9GI1 - chains Pd and c of the 21 polymer chains in the assembly; structure by electron microscopy, 3.00 A resolution.

[Chain Pd]
Name: ATP-dependent Clp protease proteolytic subunit
Organism: Staphylococcus aureus
Notes: EC 3.4.21.92
UniProt: Q2G036 (CLPP_STAA8); residue numbers follow UniProt; this construct covers 1-195
Amino-acid sequence (195 residues; numbered 1 to 195; the number before each row is that of its first residue):
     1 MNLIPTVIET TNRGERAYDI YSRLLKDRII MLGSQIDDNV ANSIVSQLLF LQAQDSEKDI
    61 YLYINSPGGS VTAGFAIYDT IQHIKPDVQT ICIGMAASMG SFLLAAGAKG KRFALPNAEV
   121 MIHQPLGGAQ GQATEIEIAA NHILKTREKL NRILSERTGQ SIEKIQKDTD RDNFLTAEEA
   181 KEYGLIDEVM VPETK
Disordered / not traced: 1-3, 194-195
Swiss-Prot annotation at these positions:
  - active site: Ser98 (Nucleophile), His123

[Chain c]
Name: ATP-dependent Clp protease ATP-binding subunit ClpC
Organism: Staphylococcus aureus
UniProt: Q2G0P5 (CLPC_STAA8); residue numbers follow UniProt; this construct covers 1-818
Amino-acid sequence (818 residues; each row starts with the number of its first residue):
     1 MLFGRLTERA QRVLAHAQEE AIRLNHSNIG TEHLLLGLMK EPEGIAAKVL ESFNITEDKV
    61 IEEVEKLIGH GQDHVGTLHY TPRAKKVIEL SMDEARKLHH NFVGTEHILL GLIRENEGVA
   121 ARVFANLDLN ITKARAQVVK ALGNPEMSNK NAQASKSNNT PTLDSLARDL TVIAKDGTLD
   181 PVIGRDKEIT RVIEVLSRRT KNNPVLIGEP GVGKTAIAEG LAQAIVNNEV PETLKDKRVM
   241 SLDMGTVVAG TKYRGEFEER LKKVMEEIQQ AGNVILFIDE LHTLVGAGGA EGAIDASNIL
   301 KPALARGELQ CIGATTLDEY RKNIEKDAAL ERRFQPVQVD EPSVVDTVAI LKGLRDRYEA
   361 HHRINISDEA IEAAVKLSNR YVSDRFLPDK AIDLIDEASS KVRLKSHTTP NNLKEIEQEI
   421 EKVKNEKDAA VHAQEFENAA NLRDKQTKLE KQYEEAKNEW KNAQNGMSTS LSEEDIAEVI
   481 AGWTGIPLTK INETESEKLL SLEDTLHERV IGQKDAVNSI SKAVRRARAG LKDPKRPIGS
   541 FIFLGPTGVG KTELARALAE SMFGDDDAMI RVDMSEFMEK HAVSRLVGAP PGYVGHDDGG
   601 QLTEKVRRKP YSVILFDEIE KAHPDVFNIL LQVLDDGHLT DTKGRTVDFR NTIIIMTSNV
   661 GAQELQDQRF AGFGGSSDGQ DYETIRKTML KELKNSFRPE FLNRVDDIIV FHKLTKEELK
   721 EIVTMMVNKL TNRLSEQNIN IIVTDKAKDK IAEEGYDPEY GARPLIRAIQ KTIEDNLSEL
   781 ILDGNQIEGK KVTVDHDGKE FKYDIAEQTS ETKTPSQA
Disordered / not traced: 1-158, 410-465, 674-679, 809-818
Swiss-Prot annotation at these positions:
  - binding site (ATP): Gly208 to Thr215, Gly545 to Thr552
Bound ions: Mg2+ site 1: Thr215, Asp279; Mg2+ site 2: Arg763 (together with ATP-gamma-S) (shared with 1 residue of chain b)
Residues lining bound ligands:
  - ATP-gamma-S (AGS; phosphothiophosphoric acid-adenylate ester), molecule 1: Asp180, Pro181, Val182, Ile183, Arg185, Glu209, Pro210, Gly211, Val212, Gly213, Lys214, Thr215, Ala216, Glu280, Thr316, Ile350, Leu354, Tyr358, Pro388, Asp389, Ile392
  - ATP-gamma-S (AGS), molecule 2: Arg306, Ala329, Arg332, Arg333
  - ATP-gamma-S (AGS), molecule 3: Arg509, Val510, Ile511, Pro546, Thr547, Gly548, Val549, Gly550, Lys551, Thr552, Glu553, Asn659, Leu714, Ile722, Met725, Met726, Ala762, Arg763, Ile766
  - ATP-gamma-S (AGS), molecule 4: Asp635, Glu700, Arg704

[Chain Pd / chain c interface]
Residue-residue contacts - 15 pairs, chain Pd then chain c:
  Glu9(Pd) - Arg669(c)  salt bridge
  Asn12(Pd) - Gln663(c)
  Asn12(Pd) - Glu664(c)
  Arg13(Pd) - Glu664(c)  salt bridge
  Arg23(Pd) - Arg669(c)  hydrogen bond (side chain-backbone)
  Asp27(Pd) - Arg669(c)
  Asp27(Pd) - Phe670(c)
  Asp27(Pd) - Ala671(c)  hydrogen bond (side chain-backbone)
  Ile29(Pd) - Phe670(c)  hydrophobic
  Asp55(Pd) - Lys691(c)  salt bridge
  Tyr61(Pd) - Phe670(c)
  Tyr63(Pd) - Gly672(c)  hydrogen bond (side chain-backbone)
  Tyr63(Pd) - Phe673(c)
  Ile91(Pd) - Phe673(c)  hydrophobic
  Ile93(Pd) - Phe673(c)  hydrophobic
Other interface residues (no listed pair), chain Pd (15 interface residues in all): Thr11, Leu24, Leu115, Met190
Other interface residues (no listed pair), chain c (9 interface residues in all): Asp667

[In short]
15 residues of chain Pd face 9 of chain c across their interface, with 3 hydrogen bonds and 3 salt bridges.
Polar pairs include Glu9(Pd)-Arg669(c), Arg13(Pd)-Glu664(c) and Asp55(Pd)-Lys691(c). Bound to chain c: 4
copies of ATP-gamma-S.
Chain Pd is ATP-dependent Clp protease proteolytic subunit and chain c is ATP-dependent Clp protease
ATP-binding subunit ClpC, both from Staphylococcus aureus; the structure, Structure of the S.aureus
MecA/ClpC/ClpP degradation system, was determined by electron microscopy.
